6X8U - chains H and P of the 3 polymer chains in the assembly; structure by X-ray diffraction, 1.55 A resolution.

== Chain H ==
Molecule: 3D11 Fab heavy chain
Organism: Mus musculus
Notes: antibody fragment or engineered binder
Chain sequence (215 residues; each row starts with the number of its first residue; note: 5 numbers in that range are skipped by the numbering (no residue carries them; nothing is unmodelled there); a row labelled like 82A-82C holds insertion residues (82A, then the next letters in order)):
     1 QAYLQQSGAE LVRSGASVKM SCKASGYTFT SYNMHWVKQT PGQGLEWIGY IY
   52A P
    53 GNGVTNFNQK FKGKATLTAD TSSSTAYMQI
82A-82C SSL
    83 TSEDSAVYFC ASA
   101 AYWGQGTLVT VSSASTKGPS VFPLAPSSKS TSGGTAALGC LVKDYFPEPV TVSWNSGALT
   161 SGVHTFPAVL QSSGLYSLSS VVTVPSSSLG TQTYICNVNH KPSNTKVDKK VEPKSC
Unresolved in the structure: 1
Disulfides: Cys-22/Cys-92, Cys-140/Cys-196

== Chain P ==
Molecule: Mixed peptide
Chain sequence (16 residues; row label = number of the first residue in the row):
     1 PPPPNPNDPA PPNAND
Unresolved in the structure: 1, 14-16

== Chain H / chain P interface ==
Contacting residue pairs - 17 pairs, chain H then chain P:
  Tyr-32(H) with Pro-3(P); Pro-4(P), hydrogen bond (side chain-backbone)
  Asn-33(H) with Asp-8(P), hydrogen bond; Pro-9(P), hydrogen bond (side chain-backbone); Ala-10(P); Pro-11(P)
  His-35(H) with Asp-8(P), salt bridge
  Tyr-50(H) with Asp-8(P); Pro-11(P)
  Tyr-52(H) with Ala-10(P), hydrophobic; Pro-11(P)
  Asn-54(H) with Pro-12(P), hydrogen bond (side chain-backbone); Asn-13(P), hydrogen bond
  Val-56(H) with Pro-11(P), hydrophobic
  Ala-95(H) with Asn-7(P), hydrogen bond (backbone-side chain)
  Ala-101(H) with Pro-4(P), hydrophobic
  Tyr-102(H) with Pro-4(P)
Also at the interface, not in a pair above, chain H (11 interface residues in all): Ser-94
Also at the interface, not in a pair above, chain P (11 interface residues in all): Asn-5, Pro-6

== In short ==
The chain H/chain P interface involves 11 residues from each chain, with 6 hydrogen bonds and 1 salt bridge.
Polar pairs include His-35(H)/Asp-8(P), Tyr-32(H)/Pro-4(P) and Asn-33(H)/Asp-8(P).
Chain H is 3D11 Fab heavy chain (Mus musculus) and chain P is Mixed peptide; the structure, Crystal structure
of 3D11 Fab in complex with Plasmodium berghei circumsporozoite protein Mixed peptide, was determined by X-ray
diffraction (same publication as 6X8Q and 6X8S).
